Entry 6NE0 (electron microscopy, 3.40 A resolution); this record covers chains F and N of the 12 polymer chains in the assembly.

== Chain F ==
Molecule: CRISPR-associated protein Csy3
Organism: Pseudomonas aeruginosa UCBPP-PA14
UniProt: Q02MM1 (CSY3_PSEAB); residues 20-361 here correspond to UniProt positions 1-342 (UniProt number = residue number - 19)
Amino-acid sequence (342 residues; row label = number of the first residue in the row):
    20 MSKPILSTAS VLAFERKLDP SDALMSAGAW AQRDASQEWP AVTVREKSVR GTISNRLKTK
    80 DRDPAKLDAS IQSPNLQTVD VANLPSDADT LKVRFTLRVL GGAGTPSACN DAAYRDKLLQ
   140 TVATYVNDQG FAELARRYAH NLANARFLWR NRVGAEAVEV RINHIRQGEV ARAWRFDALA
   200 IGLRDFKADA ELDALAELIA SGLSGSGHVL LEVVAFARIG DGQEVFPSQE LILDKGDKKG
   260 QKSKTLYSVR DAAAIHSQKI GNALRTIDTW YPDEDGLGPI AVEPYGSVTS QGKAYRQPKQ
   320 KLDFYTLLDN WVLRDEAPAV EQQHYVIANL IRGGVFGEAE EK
Unresolved in the structure: 20-23, 359-361

== Chain N ==
Molecule: CRISPR target DNA
Sequence (44 nucleotides; row label = number of the first residue in the row):
     1 CAGGTAGACG CGGACATCAA GCCCGCCGTG AAGGTGCAGC TTCT

== Chain F / chain N interface ==
Residue-residue contacts (22):
  Ser29(F) - DC24(N)  hydrogen bond to the phosphate
  Ser29(F) - DG25(N)  hydrogen bond to the phosphate
  Val30(F) - DC24(N)  base contact
  Val30(F) - DG25(N)  sugar contact
  Asn74(F) - DA16(N)  hydrogen bond to the phosphate
  Asn74(F) - DT17(N)  sugar contact
  Lys77(F) - DC18(N)  salt bridge to the phosphate
  Ser92(F) - DA14(N)  sugar contact
  Pro93(F) - DA14(N)  sugar contact
  Asn94(F) - DC15(N)  sugar contact
  Asn94(F) - DA16(N)  base contact
  Leu95(F) - DA14(N)  base contact
  Leu95(F) - DC15(N)  hydrogen bond to the sugar
  Gln96(F) - DC15(N)  hydrogen bond to the phosphate
  Gln96(F) - DA16(N)  hydrogen bond to the phosphate
  Leu252(F) - DG21(N)  base contact
  Lys258(F) - DA16(N)  phosphate contact
  Ser262(F) - DA16(N)  base contact
  Val354(F) - DC23(N)  base contact
  Glu357(F) - DC24(N)  sugar contact
  Ala358(F) - DC24(N)  phosphate contact
  Ala358(F) - DG25(N)  phosphate contact
Also at the interface, not in a pair above, chain F (21 interface residues in all): Arg69, Ile72, Val98, Asn129, Gly259, Gly356
Also at the interface, not in a pair above, chain N (10 interface residues in all): DG13

== Overview ==
21 residues of chain F face 10 of chain N across their interface, with 6 hydrogen bonds and 1 salt bridge.
Polar contacts include Leu95(F)-DC15(N), Ser29(F)-DC24(N) and Ser29(F)-DG25(N).
Here chain F is CRISPR-associated protein Csy3 (Pseudomonas aeruginosa UCBPP-PA14) and chain N is CRISPR
target DNA. Entry 6NE0 (Structure of double-stranded target DNA engaged Csy complex from Pseudomonas
aeruginosa (PA-14)) was determined by electron microscopy.
